7E14 - chains A and R of the 5 polymer chains in the assembly; structure by electron microscopy, 2.90 A resolution.

[Chain A]
Molecule: Gs
Organism: Homo sapiens
Chain sequence (246 residues; each row starts with the number of its first residue; note: 148 numbers in that range are skipped by the numbering (no residue carries them; nothing is unmodelled there)):
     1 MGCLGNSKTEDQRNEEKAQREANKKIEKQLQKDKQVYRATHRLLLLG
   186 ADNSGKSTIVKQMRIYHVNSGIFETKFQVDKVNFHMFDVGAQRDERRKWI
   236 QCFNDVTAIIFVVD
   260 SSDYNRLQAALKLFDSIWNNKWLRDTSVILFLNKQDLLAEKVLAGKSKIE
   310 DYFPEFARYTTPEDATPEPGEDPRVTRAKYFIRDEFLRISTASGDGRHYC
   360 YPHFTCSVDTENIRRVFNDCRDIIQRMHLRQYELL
Disordered / not traced: 1-10, 186-204, 260-263, 294-307, 365-370

[Chain R]
Molecule: Glucagon-like peptide 1 receptor
Organism: Homo sapiens
UniProtKB: P43220 (GLP1R_HUMAN); numbering as in UniProt (aligned over 24-463)
Chain sequence (440 residues; row label = number of the first residue in the row):
    24 RPQGATVSLWETVQKWREYRRQCQRSLTEDPPPATDLFCNRTFDEYACWP
    74 DGEPGSFVNVSCPWYLPWASSVPQGHVYRFCTAEGLWLQKDNSSLPWRDL
   124 SECEESKRGERSSPEEQLLFLYIIYTVGYALSFSALVIASAILLGFRHLH
   174 CTRNYIHLNLFASFILRALSVFIKDAALKWMYSTAAQQHQWDGLLSYQDS
   224 LSCRLVFLLMQYCVAANYYWLLVEGVYLYTLLAFSVLSEQWIFRLYVSIG
   274 WGVPLLFVVPWGIVKYLYEDEGCWTRNSNMNYWLIIRLPILFAIGVNFLI
   324 FVRVICIVVSKLKANLMCKTDIKCRLAKSTLTLIPLLGTHEVIFAFVMDE
   374 HARGTLRFIKLFTELSFTSFQGLMVAILYCFVNNEVQLEFRKSWERWRLE
   424 HLHIQRDSSMKPLKCPTSSLSSGATAGSSMYTATCQASCS
Disordered / not traced: 24-28, 129-134, 338-343, 369-376, 424-463
Small-molecule neighbours: V6G (3-[(1S,2S)-1-(5-[(4S)-2,2-dimethyloxan-4-yl]-2-{(4S)-2-(4-fluoro-3,5-dimethylphenyl)-3-[3-(4-fluoro-1-methyl-1H-indazol-5-yl)-2-oxo-2,3-dihydro-1H-imidazol-1-yl]-4-methyl-2,4,6,7-tetrahydro-5H-pyrazolo[4,3-c]pyridine-5-carbonyl}-1H-indol-1-yl)-2-methylcyclopropyl]-1,2,4-oxadiazol-5(4H)-one): S31, W33, E34, P137, E138, L141, L144, Y145, Y148, K197, D198, A200, L201, K202, M204, Y205, Y220, C226, V229, F230, M233, Q234, T298, L384, L388
Reported in the primary citation:
  - binding site for the ligand HNO: C347
  - mutagenesis - C347A: unchanged signaling in response to GLP-1
  - mutagenesis - V332A, K346A, L349A: decreased signaling in response to GLP-1

[Interface between chain A and chain R]
Contacting residue pairs (34):
  Q31(A) - Q263(R)
  K34(A) - E262(R)  salt bridge
  Q35(A) - Q263(R)  hydrogen bond
  R38(A) - V259(R)
  R38(A) - E262(R)
  A39(A) - V259(R)  hydrophobic
  H41(A) - V259(R)
  D381(A) - K334(R)  salt bridge
  Q384(A) - L255(R)  hydrogen bond (side chain-backbone)
  Q384(A) - K334(R)  hydrogen bond
  R385(A) - K334(R)  hydrogen bond (side chain-backbone)
  R385(A) - A337(R)
  H387(A) - L254(R)  hydrogen bond (side chain-backbone)
  H387(A) - L255(R)
  L388(A) - L255(R)  hydrophobic
  L388(A) - I330(R)  hydrophobic
  L388(A) - K334(R)
  Q390(A) - R176(R)
  Q390(A) - N406(R)
  Y391(A) - R176(R)
  Y391(A) - E247(R)  hydrogen bond
  Y391(A) - Y250(R)
  Y391(A) - L251(R)  hydrophobic
  Y391(A) - L359(R)  hydrophobic
  E392(A) - R348(R)  hydrogen bond (backbone-side chain)
  E392(A) - K351(R)  hydrogen bond (backbone-side chain)
  E392(A) - N406(R)
  E392(A) - N407(R)
  L393(A) - V327(R)  hydrophobic
  L393(A) - V331(R)
  L393(A) - R348(R)  hydrogen bond (backbone-side chain)
  L393(A) - S352(R)  hydrogen bond (backbone-side chain)
  L394(A) - L335(R)  hydrophobic
  L394(A) - R348(R)  hydrogen bond (backbone-side chain)
Other interface residues (no listed pair), chain A (17 interface residues in all): V217
Other interface residues (no listed pair), chain R (27 interface residues in all): H180, S258, S261, T355, L356, Y402

[Summary]
17 residues of chain A face 27 of chain R across their interface, with 11 hydrogen bonds and 2 salt bridges.
Polar pairs include K34(A)-E262(R), D381(A)-K334(R) and Q35(A)-Q263(R). From the paper: a binding site for the
ligand HNO at C347(R); V332A, K346A and L349A of chain R reduce signaling in response to GLP-1.
Here chain A is Gs and chain R is Glucagon-like peptide 1 receptor, both from Homo sapiens. Entry 7E14
(Compound2_GLP-1R_OWL833_Gs complex structure) was determined by electron microscopy (same publication as
7DUR, 7EVM and 7DUQ).
